Entry 3JCA (electron microscopy, 4.80 A resolution (low resolution: residue-level contacts below are approximate; hydrogen-bond / salt-bridge calls are withheld)); this record covers chains A and K of the 12 polymer chains in the assembly.

# Chain A
Name: Integrase
Organism: Mouse mammary tumor virus
UniProtKB: K9W608 (K9W608_MMTV); residues 1-265 here correspond to UniProt positions 123-387 (UniProt number = residue number + 122)
Sequence (265 residues; row label = number of the first residue in the row):
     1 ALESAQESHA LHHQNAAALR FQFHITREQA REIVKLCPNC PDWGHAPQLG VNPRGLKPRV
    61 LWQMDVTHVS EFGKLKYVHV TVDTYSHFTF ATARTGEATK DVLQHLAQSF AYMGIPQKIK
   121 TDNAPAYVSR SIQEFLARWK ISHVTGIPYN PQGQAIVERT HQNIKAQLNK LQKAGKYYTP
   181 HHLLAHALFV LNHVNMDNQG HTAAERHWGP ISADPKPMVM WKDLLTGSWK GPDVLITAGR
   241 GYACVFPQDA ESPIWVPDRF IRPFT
Unresolved in the structure: 42-44
Bound ions: Zn2+: His-9, His-13, Cys-37, Cys-40
Reported in the primary citation:
  - binding site for the 22-nt DNA strand: Arg-240

# Chain K
Molecule: 22-nt DNA strand
Sequence (22 nucleotides; numbered 1 to 22; the number before each row is that of its first residue):
     1 AATGCCGCAG TCGGCCGACC TG
Unresolved in the structure: 22

# Interface between chain A and chain K
Pairs across the interface (8; chain A residue first):
  Arg-27(A) with DT11(K)
  Arg-31(A) with DA9(K); DG10(K)
  His-45(A) with DC8(K); DA9(K); DG10(K)
  Arg-259(A) with DT11(K)
  Arg-262(A) with DC12(K)
Interface residues without a listed pair, chain A (6 interface residues in all): Asn-15

# Summary
6 residues of chain A and 5 residues of chain K are in contact. His-9(A), His-13(A), Cys-37(A) and Cys-40(A)
form the Zn2+ site. From the paper: a binding site for the 22-nt DNA strand at Arg-240(A).
Chain A is Integrase (Mouse mammary tumor virus) and chain K is a 22-nt DNA strand; the structure, Core model
of the Mouse Mammary Tumor Virus intasome, was determined by electron microscopy, deposited together with
5CZ1, 5CZ2 and 5D7U.
